Entry 6BPP (X-ray diffraction, 2.92 A resolution); this record covers chains A and B.

== Chain A (and B) ==
Molecule: Lipid A export ATP-binding/permease protein MsbA
From: Escherichia coli O6:H1 (strain CFT073 / ATCC 700928 / UPEC)
Notes: EC 3.6.3.-; chain B of this document is another copy of the same molecule, construct and numbering; everything in this record applies to it too
Reference sequence: Q8FJB1 (MSBA_ECOL6); residue numbers follow UniProt; this construct covers 2-582
Chain sequence (582 residues; numbered 1 to 582; the number before each row is that of its first residue):
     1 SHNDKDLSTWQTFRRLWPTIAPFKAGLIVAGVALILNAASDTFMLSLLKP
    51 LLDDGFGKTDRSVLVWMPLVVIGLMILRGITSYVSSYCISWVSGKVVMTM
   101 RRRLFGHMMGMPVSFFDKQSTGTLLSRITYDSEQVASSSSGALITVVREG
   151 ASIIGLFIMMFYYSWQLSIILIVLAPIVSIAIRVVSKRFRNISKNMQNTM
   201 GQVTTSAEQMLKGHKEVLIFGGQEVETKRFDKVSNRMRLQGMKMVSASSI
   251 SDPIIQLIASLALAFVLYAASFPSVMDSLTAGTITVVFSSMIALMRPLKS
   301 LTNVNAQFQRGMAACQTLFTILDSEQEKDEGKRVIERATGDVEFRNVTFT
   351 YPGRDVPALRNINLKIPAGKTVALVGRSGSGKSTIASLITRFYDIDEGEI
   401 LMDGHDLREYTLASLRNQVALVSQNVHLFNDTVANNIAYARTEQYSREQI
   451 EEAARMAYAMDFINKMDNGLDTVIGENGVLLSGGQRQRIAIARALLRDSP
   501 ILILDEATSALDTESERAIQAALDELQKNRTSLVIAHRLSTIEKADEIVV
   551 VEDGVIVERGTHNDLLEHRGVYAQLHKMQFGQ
Unresolved in the structure: 1-3, 580-582 (chain B: 1-7, 187-197, 580-582)
Construct notes: expression tag (1); conflict Val65 (Met in Q8FJB1), Val84 (Ile in Q8FJB1)
Ligand contacts:
  - 1,2-Distearoyl-sn-glycerophosphoethanolamine (3PE), molecule 1: Thr42, Phe43, Met159, Tyr162, Tyr163
  - 1,2-Distearoyl-sn-glycerophosphoethanolamine (3PE), molecule 2: Ile170, Phe265, Ala269
  - 1,2-Distearoyl-sn-glycerophosphoethanolamine (3PE), molecule 3: Ile177, Ala181, Ile258, Leu261
  - E1M ((2E)-3-{6-[(1S)-1-(3-amino-2,6-dichlorophenyl)ethoxy]-4-cyclopropylquinolin-3-yl}prop-2-enoic acid): Phe157, Leu171, Leu174, Ala175, Val178, Ser179, Ile182, Arg190, Ile255, Ala259, Ala262, Leu263, Met291, Leu294, Met295, Leu298, Lys299, Thr302
  - 3-hydroxy-tetradecanoic acid / 2-amino-2-deoxy-beta-D-glucopyranose / 3-deoxy-manno-oct-2-ulosonic acid / myristic acid / 2-amino-2-deoxy-alpha-D-glucopyranose: Asp41, Met44, Leu45, Leu47, Leu48, Leu51, Met67, Val71, Met75, Arg78, Gln256, Ser260, Leu263, Leu267, Phe288, Ser289, Ile292, Met295, Arg296
Swiss-Prot annotation at these positions:
  - binding site (ATP): Gly376 to Ser383

== Interface between chain A and chain B ==
Pairs across the interface - 173 pairs, chain A then chain B:
  Leu51(A) - Leu267(B)  hydrophobic
  Leu52(A) - Ala281(B)
  Leu52(A) - Ile284(B)  hydrophobic
  Leu52(A) - Thr285(B)
  Phe56(A) - Leu279(B)
  Phe56(A) - Thr280(B)
  Phe56(A) - Ala281(B)
  Phe56(A) - Ile284(B)  hydrophobic
  Asp60(A) - Ser271(B)
  Asp60(A) - Met276(B)
  Val63(A) - Leu267(B)
  Val63(A) - Ser271(B)
  Leu64(A) - Tyr268(B)  hydrophobic
  Leu64(A) - Ser271(B)  hydrogen bond (backbone-side chain)
  Met67(A) - Leu267(B)  hydrophobic
  Pro68(A) - Ala264(B)
  Pro68(A) - Tyr268(B)  hydrophobic
  Ile72(A) - Leu261(B)  hydrophobic
  Ile72(A) - Ala264(B)  hydrophobic
  Met75(A) - Gln256(B)
  Met75(A) - Ser260(B)
  Ile76(A) - Leu257(B)  hydrophobic
  Gly79(A) - Pro253(B)
  Tyr83(A) - Ser249(B)
  Ser86(A) - Ser249(B)  hydrogen bond
  Ser90(A) - Met242(B)
  Ser90(A) - Val245(B)
  Trp91(A) - Met242(B)  hydrophobic
  Gly94(A) - Arg238(B)
  Lys95(A) - Arg238(B)
  Met98(A) - Ser234(B)
  Met98(A) - Asn235(B)
  Met98(A) - Arg238(B)
  Arg101(A) - Phe230(B)
  Arg101(A) - Met237(B)
  Arg102(A) - Phe230(B)
  Arg102(A) - Asp231(B)  salt bridge
  Arg102(A) - Ser234(B)  hydrogen bond
  Phe105(A) - Met210(B)
  Phe105(A) - Glu226(B)
  Phe105(A) - Thr227(B)
  Phe105(A) - Phe230(B)  hydrophobic
  Met109(A) - Met210(B)
  Met109(A) - His214(B)  hydrogen bond (backbone-side chain)
  Met109(A) - Gln223(B)
  Met109(A) - Glu226(B)
  Met111(A) - His214(B)  hydrogen bond (backbone-side chain)
  Phe116(A) - Leu211(B)  hydrophobic
  Phe116(A) - His214(B)
  Asp117(A) - Lys215(B)  salt bridge
  Thr121(A) - Leu211(B)
  Leu125(A) - Thr204(B)
  Leu125(A) - Glu208(B)
  Thr129(A) - Met200(B)
  Thr129(A) - Val203(B)
  Glu133(A) - Met237(B)
  Met200(A) - Glu133(B)
  Thr204(A) - Leu125(B)
  Thr204(A) - Thr129(B)
  Ser206(A) - Phe105(B)
  Ala207(A) - Leu125(B)  hydrophobic
  Glu208(A) - Leu125(B)
  Gln209(A) - His427(B)
  Gln209(A) - Phe429(B)
  Gln209(A) - Asn430(B)  hydrogen bond (side chain-backbone)
  Met210(A) - Phe105(B)
  Met210(A) - Met109(B)  hydrophobic
  Leu211(A) - Met108(B)  hydrophobic
  Leu211(A) - Phe116(B)
  Leu211(A) - Thr121(B)
  Leu211(A) - Leu124(B)  hydrophobic
  Leu211(A) - Leu125(B)
  Lys212(A) - His427(B)
  Gly213(A) - His427(B)
  His214(A) - Met109(B)  hydrogen bond (side chain-backbone)
  His214(A) - Met111(B)
  His214(A) - Phe116(B)
  Lys215(A) - Val113(B)
  Lys215(A) - Phe392(B)
  Glu216(A) - Asn425(B)
  Glu216(A) - Val426(B)
  Glu216(A) - His427(B)  hydrogen bond (side chain-backbone)
  Val217(A) - Phe429(B)  hydrophobic
  Val217(A) - Tyr439(B)
  Leu218(A) - Met109(B)
  Leu218(A) - Arg416(B)
  Ile219(A) - Thr390(B)
  Ile219(A) - Phe392(B)  hydrophobic
  Ile219(A) - Arg416(B)
  Ile219(A) - Val419(B)
  Ile219(A) - Leu421(B)  hydrophobic
  Phe220(A) - Tyr439(B)  hydrophobic
  Phe220(A) - Ala440(B)
  Phe220(A) - Arg493(B)
  Phe220(A) - Arg497(B)  hydrogen bond (backbone-side chain)
  Gly221(A) - Ala440(B)
  Gly222(A) - Tyr439(B)
  Gly222(A) - Ala440(B)
  Gln223(A) - Met109(B)
  Val225(A) - Ala440(B)  hydrophobic
  Glu226(A) - Phe105(B)
  Glu226(A) - Phe429(B)
  Glu226(A) - Tyr439(B)  hydrogen bond
  Thr227(A) - Phe105(B)
  Thr227(A) - Met109(B)
  Arg229(A) - Asp431(B)  salt bridge
  Phe230(A) - Arg101(B)
  Phe230(A) - Arg102(B)
  Phe230(A) - Phe105(B)  hydrophobic
  Asp231(A) - Arg102(B)  salt bridge
  Ser234(A) - Met98(B)
  Ser234(A) - Arg102(B)  hydrogen bond
  Asn235(A) - Met98(B)
  Asn235(A) - Arg102(B)
  Met237(A) - Arg101(B)
  Arg238(A) - Gly94(B)
  Arg238(A) - Lys95(B)
  Arg238(A) - Met98(B)  hydrogen bond
  Met242(A) - Tyr87(B)
  Met242(A) - Ser90(B)
  Met242(A) - Trp91(B)
  Val245(A) - Ser90(B)
  Ser249(A) - Tyr83(B)
  Ser249(A) - Ser86(B)
  Ile250(A) - Tyr83(B)  hydrophobic
  Pro253(A) - Gly79(B)
  Gln256(A) - Met75(B)
  Gln256(A) - Arg78(B)  hydrogen bond
  Leu257(A) - Ile76(B)  hydrophobic
  Ser260(A) - Val71(B)
  Ser260(A) - Met75(B)
  Leu261(A) - Ile72(B)  hydrophobic
  Ala264(A) - Pro68(B)  hydrophobic
  Ala264(A) - Ile72(B)  hydrophobic
  Leu267(A) - Val63(B)
  Leu267(A) - Met67(B)  hydrophobic
  Leu267(A) - Pro68(B)
  Tyr268(A) - Val63(B)
  Tyr268(A) - Leu64(B)  hydrophobic
  Ser271(A) - Asp60(B)
  Ser271(A) - Val63(B)
  Met276(A) - Asp60(B)
  Leu279(A) - Phe56(B)
  Thr280(A) - Phe56(B)
  Ala281(A) - Phe56(B)
  Ala281(A) - Ala281(B)  hydrophobic
  Ile284(A) - Leu52(B)  hydrophobic
  Thr285(A) - Leu52(B)
  Glu327(A) - Leu218(B)
  Gly379(A) - Thr513(B)
  Ser383(A) - Asp512(B)
  Phe392(A) - Ile219(B)  hydrophobic
  Arg416(A) - Leu218(B)
  Arg416(A) - Ile219(B)
  Leu421(A) - Ile219(B)  hydrophobic
  His427(A) - Gln209(B)
  His427(A) - Gly213(B)
  His427(A) - Glu216(B)  hydrogen bond (backbone-side chain)
  Phe429(A) - Glu216(B)
  Asn430(A) - Arg229(B)  hydrogen bond
  Asp431(A) - Arg229(B)  salt bridge
  Tyr439(A) - Val217(B)
  Tyr439(A) - Phe220(B)  hydrophobic
  Tyr439(A) - Glu226(B)  hydrogen bond
  Ala440(A) - Phe220(B)
  Ala440(A) - Gly222(B)
  Arg441(A) - Phe220(B)
  Arg493(A) - Phe220(B)
  Arg497(A) - Phe220(B)
  Leu511(A) - Met578(B)  hydrophobic
  His537(A) - Lys577(B)
  His537(A) - Met578(B)
  Asp553(A) - Arg517(B)  salt bridge
Other interface residues (no listed pair), chain A (116 interface residues in all): Gly55, Ser82, Tyr87, Met108, Pro112, Val113, Val203, Gly241, Ser246, Ala270, Arg354, Ser378, Thr390, Asn417, Val419, Asn425, Val426, Asp512, Gln579
Other interface residues (no listed pair), chain B (119 interface residues in all): Leu51, Ile128, Ser206, Ala207, Lys212, Gly221, Val225, Ser246, Ile250, Ala270, Phe272, Phe288, Glu327, Arg377, Asn417, Ala420, Ser482, Leu511, Glu514, Glu516, His576

== In short ==
116 residues of chain A face 119 of chain B across their interface; the contacts include 16 hydrogen bonds and
6 salt bridges. Among the polar pairs are Arg102(A)-Asp231(B), Asp117(A)-Lys215(B) and Arg229(A)-Asp431(B).
Chain A and chain B are both Lipid A export ATP-binding/permease protein MsbA (Escherichia coli O6:H1 (strain
CFT073 / ATCC 700928 / UPEC)); the structure, E. coli MsbA in complex with LPS and inhibitor G092, was
determined by X-ray diffraction (same publication as 6BPL).
